Entry 6HWA (X-ray diffraction, 2.80 A resolution); this record covers chains I and Y of the 28 polymer chains in the assembly.

== Chain I ==
Name: Proteasome subunit beta type-3
Source organism: Saccharomyces cerevisiae S288c
Notes: EC 3.4.25.1
UniProt: P25451 (PSB3_YEAST); residues 0-204 here correspond to UniProt positions 1-205 (UniProt number = residue number + 1)
Chain sequence (205 residues; row label = number of the first residue in the row; numbering starts at 0):
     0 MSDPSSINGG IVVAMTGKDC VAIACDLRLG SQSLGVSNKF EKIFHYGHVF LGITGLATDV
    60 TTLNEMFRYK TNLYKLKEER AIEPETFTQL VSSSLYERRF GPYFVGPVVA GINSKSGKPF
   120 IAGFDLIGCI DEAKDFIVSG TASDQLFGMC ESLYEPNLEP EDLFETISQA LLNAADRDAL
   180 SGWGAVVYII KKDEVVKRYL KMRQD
Disordered / not traced: 0
Ion coordination: Mg2+ site 1: A174, D177, S180; Mg2+ site 2: D204 (shared with A165(Y), D168(Y) of chain Y)
Swiss-Prot annotation at these positions:
  - modified residue: S30 (Phosphoserine)
  - cross-link: K69 (Glycyl lysine isopeptide (Lys-Gly) (interchain with G-Cter in ubiquitin))

== Chain Y ==
Name: Proteasome subunit beta type-5
Source organism: Saccharomyces cerevisiae S288c
Notes: EC 3.4.25.1
UniProt: P30656 (PSB5_YEAST); residues 1-212 here correspond to UniProt positions 76-287 (UniProt number = residue number + 75)
Chain sequence (212 residues; each row starts with the number of its first residue):
     1 TTTLAFRFQG GIIVAVDSRA TAGNWVASQT VKKVIEINPF LLGTMAGGAA DCQFWETWLG
    61 SQCRLHELRE KERISVAAAS KILSNLVYQY KGAGLSMGTM ICGYTRKEGP TIYYVDSDGT
   121 RLKGDIFCVG SGQTFAYGVL DSNYKWDLSV EDALYLGKRS ILAAAHRDAY SGGSVNLYHV
   181 TEDGWIYHGN HDVGELFWKV KEEEGSFNNV IG
Covalent attachments: compound GVW linked to T1
Ion coordination: Mg2+: A165, D168 (shared with D204(I) of chain I)
Ligand contacts: GVW ((2S)-N-[(2S,3R)-1-[(4AS,8AS)-1,2,3,4,4A,5,6,7,8,8A-decahydronaphthalen-2-yl]-4-methyl-3,4-bis(oxidanyl)pentan-2-yl]-3-(4-methoxyphenyl)-2-[[(2S)-2-(2-morpholin-4-ylethanoylamino)propanoyl]amino]propanamide): R19, A20, T21, V31, K32, K33, M45, A46, G47, G48, A49, C52, Q53, S96, S131, Y170, S171

== How chain I and chain Y interact ==
Contacting residue pairs - 46 pairs, chain I then chain Y:
  L26(I) - I211(Y)  hydrophobic
  R27(I) - A169(Y)
  S32(I) - R167(Y)
  S32(I) - D168(Y)
  S32(I) - A169(Y)  hydrogen bond (backbone-backbone)
  S32(I) - Y170(Y)
  L33(I) - F135(Y)  hydrophobic
  G34(I) - R167(Y)  hydrogen bond (backbone-side chain)
  V35(I) - R167(Y)  hydrogen bond (backbone-side chain)
  N37(I) - H166(Y)
  N37(I) - N209(Y)  hydrogen bond (side chain-backbone)
  N37(I) - V210(Y)
  K38(I) - N209(Y)  hydrogen bond (side chain-backbone)
  K38(I) - I211(Y)
  Q144(I) - W25(Y)
  D175(I) - V26(Y)
  R176(I) - W25(Y)
  R176(I) - V26(Y)  hydrogen bond (side chain-backbone)
  R176(I) - A27(Y)  hydrogen bond (side chain-backbone)
  R176(I) - S28(Y)
  D177(I) - N24(Y)
  D177(I) - V26(Y)
  A178(I) - N24(Y)  hydrogen bond (backbone-backbone)
  A178(I) - V26(Y)
  A178(I) - A169(Y)
  A178(I) - Y170(Y)  hydrophobic
  L179(I) - N24(Y)
  W182(I) - H166(Y)  hydrogen bond (side chain-backbone)
  W182(I) - R167(Y)
  Y198(I) - I211(Y)  hydrophobic
  K200(I) - W198(Y)
  M201(I) - W198(Y)
  R202(I) - Q29(Y)
  R202(I) - G173(Y)  hydrogen bond (side chain-backbone)
  R202(I) - D192(Y)  salt bridge
  R202(I) - G194(Y)
  Q203(I) - H166(Y)  hydrogen bond (backbone-side chain)
  Q203(I) - F197(Y)
  Q203(I) - W198(Y)
  Q203(I) - V210(Y)
  D204(I) - R19(Y)  salt bridge
  D204(I) - Q29(Y)
  D204(I) - A165(Y)
  D204(I) - S171(Y)
  D204(I) - G172(Y)
  D204(I) - G173(Y)  hydrogen bond (side chain-backbone)
Interface residues without a listed pair, chain I (22 interface residues in all): Q31
Interface residues without a listed pair, chain Y (25 interface residues in all): V193

== In short ==
The interface between chain I and chain Y involves 22 residues on one side and 25 on the other; the contacts
include 12 hydrogen bonds and 2 salt bridges. Polar contacts include R202(I)-D192(Y), D204(I)-R19(Y) and
G34(I)-R167(Y). Covalently linked compound GVW: at T1(Y).
Chain I is Proteasome subunit beta type-3 and chain Y is Proteasome subunit beta type-5, both from
Saccharomyces cerevisiae S288c; the structure, Yeast 20S proteasome in complex with 43, was determined by
X-ray diffraction (same publication as 6HTB, 6HTC, 6HTD, 6HTP, 6HTR, 6HUB and 30 further entries).
